Entry 7RIQ (X-ray diffraction, 3.00 A resolution); this record covers chains T and B of the 13 polymer chains in the assembly.

Chain T:
Molecule: Template strand DNA
Sequence (30 nucleotides; each row starts with the number of its first residue; numbering starts at 0):
     0 CCCTTCTCTCTGGTCATGAGCCTCTCGATG
Unresolved in the structure: 0, 29

Chain B:
Name: DNA-directed RNA polymerase II subunit RPB2
From: Saccharomyces cerevisiae (strain ATCC 204508 / S288c)
Notes: EC 2.7.7.6
Reference sequence: P08518 (RPB2_YEAST); numbering as in UniProt (aligned over 1-1224)
Amino-acid sequence (1224 residues; row label = number of the first residue in the row):
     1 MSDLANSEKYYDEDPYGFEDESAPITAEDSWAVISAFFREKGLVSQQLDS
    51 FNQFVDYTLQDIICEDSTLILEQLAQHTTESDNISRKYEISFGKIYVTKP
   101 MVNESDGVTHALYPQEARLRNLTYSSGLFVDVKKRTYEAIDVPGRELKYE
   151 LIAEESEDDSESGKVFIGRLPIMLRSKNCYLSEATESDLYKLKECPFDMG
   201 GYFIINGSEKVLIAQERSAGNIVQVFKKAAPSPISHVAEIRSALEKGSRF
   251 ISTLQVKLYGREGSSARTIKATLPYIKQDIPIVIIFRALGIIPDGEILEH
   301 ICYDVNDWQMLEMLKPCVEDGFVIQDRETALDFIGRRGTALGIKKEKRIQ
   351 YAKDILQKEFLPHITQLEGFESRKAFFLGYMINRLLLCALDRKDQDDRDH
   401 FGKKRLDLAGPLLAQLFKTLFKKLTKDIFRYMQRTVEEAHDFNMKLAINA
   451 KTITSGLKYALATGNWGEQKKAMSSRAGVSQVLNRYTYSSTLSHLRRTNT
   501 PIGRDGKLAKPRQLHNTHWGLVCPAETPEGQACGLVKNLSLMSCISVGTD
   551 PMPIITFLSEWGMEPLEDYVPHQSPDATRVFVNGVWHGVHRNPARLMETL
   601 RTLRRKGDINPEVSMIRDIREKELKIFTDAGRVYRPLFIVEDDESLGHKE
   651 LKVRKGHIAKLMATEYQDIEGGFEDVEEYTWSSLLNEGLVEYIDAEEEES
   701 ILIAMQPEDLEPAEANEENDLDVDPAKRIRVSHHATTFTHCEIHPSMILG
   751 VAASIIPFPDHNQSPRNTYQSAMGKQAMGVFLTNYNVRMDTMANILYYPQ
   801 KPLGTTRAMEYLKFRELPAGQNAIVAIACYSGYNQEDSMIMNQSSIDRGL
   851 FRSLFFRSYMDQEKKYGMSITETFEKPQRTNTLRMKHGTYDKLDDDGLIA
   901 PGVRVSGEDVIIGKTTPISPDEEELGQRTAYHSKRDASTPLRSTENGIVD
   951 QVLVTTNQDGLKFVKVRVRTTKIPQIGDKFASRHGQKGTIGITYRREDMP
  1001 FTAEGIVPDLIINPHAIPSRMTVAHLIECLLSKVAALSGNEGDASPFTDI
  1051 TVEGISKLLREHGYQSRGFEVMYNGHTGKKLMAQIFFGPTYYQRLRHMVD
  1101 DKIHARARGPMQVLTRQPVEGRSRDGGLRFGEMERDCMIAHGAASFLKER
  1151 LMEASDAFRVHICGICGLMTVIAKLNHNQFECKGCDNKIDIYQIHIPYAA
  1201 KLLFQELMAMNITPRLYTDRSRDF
Unresolved in the structure: 1-19, 75-85, 139-161, 338-344, 439-445, 504-507, 644-646, 669-675, 715-720, 920-929, 1222-1224
Metal / ion sites: Zn2+: Cys1163, Cys1166, Cys1182, Cys1185

How chain T and chain B interact:
Contacting residue pairs - 15 pairs, chain T then chain B:
  DC21(T) - Arg1129(B)  salt bridge to the phosphate
  DC21(T) - Gly1131(B)  phosphate contact
  DT22(T) - Leu1128(B)  sugar contact
  DT22(T) - Arg1129(B)  hydrogen bond to the phosphate
  DC23(T) - Gly1121(B)  phosphate contact
  DC23(T) - Arg1122(B)  hydrogen bond to the phosphate
  DT24(T) - Met792(B)  phosphate contact
  DT24(T) - Arg857(B)  hydrogen bond to the phosphate
  DT24(T) - Ser1123(B)  phosphate contact
  DC25(T) - Met792(B)  phosphate contact
  DC25(T) - Arg857(B)  salt bridge to the phosphate
  DC25(T) - Arg942(B)  salt bridge to the phosphate
  DG26(T) - Thr791(B)  hydrogen bond to the phosphate
  DA27(T) - Ser208(B)  phosphate contact
  DA27(T) - Thr463(B)  phosphate contact
Other interface residues (no listed pair), chain T (9 interface residues in all): DC20, DT28
Other interface residues (no listed pair), chain B (18 interface residues in all): Asn206, Tyr459, Ala462, Val482, Gly1127, Met1133

Summary:
9 residues of chain T face 18 of chain B across their interface; the contacts include 4 hydrogen bonds and 3
salt bridges. Polar pairs include DT22(T)-Arg1129(B), DC23(T)-Arg1122(B) and DT24(T)-Arg857(B). Cys1163(B),
Cys1166(B), Cys1182(B) and Cys1185(B) form the Zn2+ site.
Chain T is Template strand DNA and chain B is DNA-directed RNA polymerase II subunit RPB2 (Saccharomyces
cerevisiae (strain ATCC 204508 / S288c)); the structure, RNA polymerase II elongation complex scaffold 1
without polyamide, was determined by X-ray diffraction together with 7RIM, 7RIP, 7RIW, 7RIX and 7RIY from the
same study.
